8WOF - chains M and N of the 13 polymer chains in the assembly; structure by electron microscopy, 3.30 A resolution.

== Chain M (and N) ==
Protein: Helicase HerA central domain-containing protein
Organism: Paenibacillus sp. 453mf
Notes: chain N of this document is another copy of the same molecule, construct and numbering; everything in this record applies to it too
Chain sequence (696 residues; row label = number of the first residue in the row):
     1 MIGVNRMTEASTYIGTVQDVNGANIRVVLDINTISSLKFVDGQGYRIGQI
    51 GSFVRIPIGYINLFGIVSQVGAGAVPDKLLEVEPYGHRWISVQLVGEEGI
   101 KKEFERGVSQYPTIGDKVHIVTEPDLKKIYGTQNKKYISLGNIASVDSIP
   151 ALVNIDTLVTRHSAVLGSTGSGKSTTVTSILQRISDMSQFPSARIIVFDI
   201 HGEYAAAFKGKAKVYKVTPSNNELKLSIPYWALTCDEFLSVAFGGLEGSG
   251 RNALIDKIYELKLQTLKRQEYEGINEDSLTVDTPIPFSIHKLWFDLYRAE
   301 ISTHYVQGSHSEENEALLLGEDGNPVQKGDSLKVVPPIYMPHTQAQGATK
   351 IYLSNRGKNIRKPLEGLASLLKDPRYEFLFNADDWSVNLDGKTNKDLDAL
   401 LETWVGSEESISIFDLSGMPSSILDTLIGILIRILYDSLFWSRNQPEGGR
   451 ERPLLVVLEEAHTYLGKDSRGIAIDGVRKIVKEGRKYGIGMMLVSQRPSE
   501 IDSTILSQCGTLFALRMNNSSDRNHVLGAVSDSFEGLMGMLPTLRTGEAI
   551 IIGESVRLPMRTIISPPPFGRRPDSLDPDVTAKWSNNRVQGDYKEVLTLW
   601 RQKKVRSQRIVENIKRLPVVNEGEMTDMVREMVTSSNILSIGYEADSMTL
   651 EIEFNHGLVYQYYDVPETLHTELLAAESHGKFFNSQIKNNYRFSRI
Disordered / not traced: 1-8, 620-635 (chain N: 1-14, 76-86, 317-329, 338-351, 610-639, 696)

== Interface between chain M and chain N ==
Residue-residue contacts (65; chain M residue first):
  Q18(M) - G71(N)
  Q18(M) - A72(N)  hydrogen bond (backbone-backbone)
  Q18(M) - H87(N)  hydrogen bond
  D19(M) - Q69(N)  hydrogen bond
  D19(M) - V70(N)
  V20(M) - I50(N)  hydrophobic
  V20(M) - Q69(N)
  V20(M) - V70(N)  hydrogen bond (backbone-backbone)
  G22(M) - G539(N)
  A23(M) - G539(N)  hydrogen bond (backbone-backbone)
  A23(M) - P542(N)  hydrophobic
  K78(M) - V75(N)
  L94(M) - T543(N)
  R106(M) - R516(N)
  R106(M) - N518(N)
  R106(M) - R545(N)
  R106(M) - T546(N)
  G107(M) - T543(N)
  G107(M) - L544(N)
  G107(M) - R545(N)
  V108(M) - T543(N)  hydrogen bond (backbone-backbone)
  V108(M) - R545(N)
  S109(M) - R545(N)  hydrogen bond
  Q110(M) - Q49(N)  hydrogen bond
  Y111(M) - Q49(N)  hydrogen bond (backbone-side chain)
  Y111(M) - I50(N)  hydrophobic
  Y111(M) - M540(N)  hydrogen bond (side chain-backbone)
  Y111(M) - T543(N)  hydrogen bond
  T113(M) - G48(N)
  T113(M) - Q49(N)
  I114(M) - V70(N)
  I114(M) - G71(N)
  K136(M) - T581(N)
  D156(M) - V580(N)
  Q189(M) - W584(N)
  F190(M) - W584(N)  hydrophobic
  P191(M) - W584(N)
  P191(M) - S585(N)
  P191(M) - N586(N)
  R194(M) - Y593(N)
  E272(M) - T598(N)
  P284(M) - R601(N)  hydrogen bond (backbone-side chain)
  I285(M) - R601(N)
  D396(M) - R601(N)  salt bridge
  D398(M) - L597(N)
  E402(M) - Y593(N)
  V405(M) - Y593(N)  hydrogen bond (backbone-side chain)
  G406(M) - Y593(N)
  W441(M) - P374(N)  hydrophobic
  W441(M) - K603(N)
  W441(M) - K604(N)
  S442(M) - V596(N)
  N444(M) - V605(N)  hydrogen bond (side chain-backbone)
  Q445(M) - L599(N)
  Q445(M) - V605(N)
  Q445(M) - S607(N)
  E447(M) - V596(N)
  E451(M) - K583(N)
  E483(M) - S421(N)
  R485(M) - H201(N)  hydrogen bond
  K486(M) - S417(N)  hydrogen bond (side chain-backbone)
  S531(M) - N519(N)
  D532(M) - N518(N)  hydrogen bond
  S533(M) - N519(N)
  E554(M) - T169(N)
Also at the interface, not in a pair above, chain M (56 interface residues in all): N21, E97, P112, I155, S192, Y271, I274, L397, S438, R443, P446, R450, R452, P453
Also at the interface, not in a pair above, chain N (52 interface residues in all): G73, I200, G418, S520, L541, L576, P578, N587, R588, W600, F693, R695

== Overview ==
56 residues of chain M face 52 of chain N across their interface; the contacts include 17 hydrogen bonds and 1
salt bridge. Polar pairs include D396(M)-R601(N), Q18(M)-H87(N) and D19(M)-Q69(N).
Chain M and chain N are both Helicase HerA central domain-containing protein (Paenibacillus sp. 453mf); the
structure, Cryo-EM structure of SIR2/HerA complex, was determined by electron microscopy.
